Entry 7KIF (electron microscopy, 2.94 A resolution); this record covers chains A and C of the 11 polymer chains in the assembly.

[Chain A]
Protein: DNA-directed RNA polymerase subunit alpha
From: Mycobacterium tuberculosis
Notes: EC 2.7.7.6
UniProtKB: A5U8D3 (RPOA_MYCTA); numbering as in UniProt (aligned over 1-347)
Sequence (347 residues; row label = number of the first residue in the row):
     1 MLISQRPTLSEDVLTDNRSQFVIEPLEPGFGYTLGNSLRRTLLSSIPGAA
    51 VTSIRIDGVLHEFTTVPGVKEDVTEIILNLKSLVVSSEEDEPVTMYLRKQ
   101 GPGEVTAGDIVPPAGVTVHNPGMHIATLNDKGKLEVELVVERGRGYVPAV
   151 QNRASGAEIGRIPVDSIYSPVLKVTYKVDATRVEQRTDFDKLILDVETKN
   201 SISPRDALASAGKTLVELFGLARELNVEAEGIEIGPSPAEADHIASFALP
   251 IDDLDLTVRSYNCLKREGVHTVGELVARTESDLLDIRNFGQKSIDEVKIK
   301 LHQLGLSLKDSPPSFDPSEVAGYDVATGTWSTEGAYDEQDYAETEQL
Not modelled in the structure: 1, 227-347

[Chain C]
Protein: DNA-directed RNA polymerase subunit beta
From: Mycobacterium tuberculosis
Notes: EC 2.7.7.6
UniProtKB: A5U052 (RPOB_MYCTA); residues 7-1178 here correspond to UniProt positions 6-1177 (UniProt number = residue number - 1)
Sequence (1172 residues; each row starts with the number of its first residue):
     7 LADSRQSKTAASPSPSRPQSSSNNSVPGAPNRVSFAKLREPLEVPGLLDV
    57 QTDSFEWLIGSPRWRESAAERGDVNPVGGLEEVLYELSPIEDFSGSMSLS
   107 FSDPRFDDVKAPVDECKDKDMTYAAPLFVTAEFINNNTGEIKSQTVFMGD
   157 FPMMTEKGTFIINGTERVVVSQLVRSPGVYFDETIDKSTDKTLHSVKVIP
   207 SRGAWLEFDVDKRDTVGVRIDRKRRQPVTVLLKALGWTSEQIVERFGFSE
   257 IMRSTLEKDNTVGTDEALLDIYRKLRPGEPPTKESAQTLLENLFFKEKRY
   307 DLARVGRYKVNKKLGLHVGEPITSSTLTEEDVVATIEYLVRLHEGQTTMT
   357 VPGGVEVPVETDDIDHFGNRRLRTVGELIQNQIRVGMSRMERVVRERMTT
   407 QDVEAITPQTLINIRPVVAAIKEFFGTSQLSQFMDQNNPLSGLTHKRRLS
   457 ALGPGGLSRERAGLEVRDVHPSHYGRMCPIETPEGPNIGLIGSLSVYARV
   507 NPFGFIETPYRKVVDGVVSDEIVYLTADEEDRHVVAQANSPIDADGRFVE
   557 PRVLVRRKAGEVEYVPSSEVDYMDVSPRQMVSVATAMIPFLEHDDANRAL
   607 MGANMQRQAVPLVRSEAPLVGTGMELRAAIDAGDVVVAEESGVIEEVSAD
   657 YITVMHDNGTRRTYRMRKFARSNHGTCANQCPIVDAGDRVEAGQVIADGP
   707 CTDDGEMALGKNLLVAIMPWEGHNYEDAIILSNRLVEEDVLTSIHIEEHE
   757 IDARDTKLGAEEITRDIPNISDEVLADLDERGIVRIGAEVRDGDILVGKV
   807 TPKGETELTPEERLLRAIFGEKAREVRDTSLKVPHGESGKVIGIRVFSRE
   857 DEDELPAGVNELVRVYVAQKRKISDGDKLAGRHGNKGVIGKILPVEDMPF
   907 LADGTPVDIILNTHGVPRRMNIGQILETHLGWCAHSGWKVDAAKGVPDWA
   957 ARLPDELLEAQPNAIVSTPVFDGAQEAELQGLLSCTLPNRDGDVLVDADG
  1007 KAMLFDGRSGEPFPYPVTVGYMYIMKLHHLVDDKIHARSTGPYSMITQQP
  1057 LGGKAQFGGQRFGEMECWAMQAYGAAYTLQELLTIKSDDTVGRVKVYEAI
  1107 VKGENIPEPGIPESFKVLLKELQSLCLNVEVLSSDGAAIELREGEDEDLE
  1157 RAAANLGINLSRNESASVEDLA
Not modelled in the structure: 7-29, 1141-1178

[Chain A / chain C interface]
Pairs across the interface (54; chain A residue first):
  R18(A) - R996(C)
  Y32(A) - F1011(C)  hydrophobic
  Y32(A) - E1017(C)
  Y32(A) - P1018(C)
  T33(A) - E1017(C)
  N36(A) - G1013(C)
  N36(A) - R1014(C)
  N36(A) - G1016(C)
  R39(A) - E902(C)  hydrogen bond (side chain-backbone)
  R39(A) - F906(C)
  R40(A) - E902(C)
  R40(A) - D903(C)  salt bridge
  R40(A) - G1013(C)
  R40(A) - R1014(C)
  S44(A) - E902(C)
  H61(A) - I792(C)
  H61(A) - I848(C)
  E62(A) - K876(C)  salt bridge
  F63(A) - F675(C)
  F63(A) - I750(C)  hydrophobic
  F63(A) - I848(C)  hydrophobic
  T65(A) - A655(C)
  T65(A) - D656(C)
  V69(A) - A655(C)  hydrogen bond (backbone-backbone)
  K70(A) - A655(C)
  K70(A) - V690(C)  hydrogen bond (side chain-backbone)
  K70(A) - D691(C)  salt bridge
  D72(A) - K674(C)  salt bridge
  D72(A) - F675(C)
  D72(A) - N685(C)
  T74(A) - F675(C)
  T74(A) - K876(C)
  E75(A) - R620(C)  salt bridge
  L78(A) - R620(C)
  N79(A) - R620(C)
  K81(A) - E743(C)  hydrogen bond (side chain-backbone)
  N129(A) - E652(C)
  N129(A) - V653(C)
  K131(A) - E652(C)  salt bridge
  Y146(A) - V742(C)
  Y146(A) - E743(C)
  Y146(A) - K878(C)  hydrogen bond
  R153(A) - R797(C)
  I159(A) - I792(C)
  I159(A) - G793(C)
  D165(A) - K878(C)  salt bridge
  I167(A) - E743(C)
  K173(A) - T911(C)
  T175(A) - A908(C)  hydrogen bond (side chain-backbone)
  T175(A) - D909(C)
  Y176(A) - F906(C)  hydrophobic
  Y176(A) - F1011(C)  hydrophobic
  Y176(A) - G1016(C)  hydrogen bond (side chain-backbone)
  E197(A) - R996(C)  salt bridge
Interface residues without a listed pair, chain A (38 interface residues in all): G29, L43, L60, T64, G68, Q151, N152, V174
Interface residues without a listed pair, chain C (49 interface residues in all): V619, S654, P688, N739, E744, D745, A794, E795, K846, V847, A874, V901, G910, P912, D997, D1012, S1015

[Summary]
The interface between chain A and chain C involves 38 residues on one side and 49 on the other, with 7
hydrogen bonds and 8 salt bridges. Polar pairs include R40(A)-D903(C), E62(A)-K876(C) and K70(A)-D691(C).
Here chain A is DNA-directed RNA polymerase subunit alpha and chain C is DNA-directed RNA polymerase subunit
beta, both from Mycobacterium tuberculosis. Entry 7KIF (Mycobacterium tuberculosis WT RNAP transcription open
promoter complex with WhiB7 transcription factor) was determined by electron microscopy together with 7KIM and
7KIN from the same study.
